7WUQ - chains B and N of the 5 polymer chains in the assembly; structure by electron microscopy, 2.90 A resolution.

== Chain B ==
Molecule: Guanine nucleotide-binding protein G(I)/G(S)/G(T) subunit beta-1
Source organism: Homo sapiens
UniProtKB: P62873 (GBB1_HUMAN); numbering as in UniProt (aligned over 2-340)
Sequence (358 residues; row label = number of the first residue in the row; numbers below 1 keep their minus sign (Met-17 is residue -17)):
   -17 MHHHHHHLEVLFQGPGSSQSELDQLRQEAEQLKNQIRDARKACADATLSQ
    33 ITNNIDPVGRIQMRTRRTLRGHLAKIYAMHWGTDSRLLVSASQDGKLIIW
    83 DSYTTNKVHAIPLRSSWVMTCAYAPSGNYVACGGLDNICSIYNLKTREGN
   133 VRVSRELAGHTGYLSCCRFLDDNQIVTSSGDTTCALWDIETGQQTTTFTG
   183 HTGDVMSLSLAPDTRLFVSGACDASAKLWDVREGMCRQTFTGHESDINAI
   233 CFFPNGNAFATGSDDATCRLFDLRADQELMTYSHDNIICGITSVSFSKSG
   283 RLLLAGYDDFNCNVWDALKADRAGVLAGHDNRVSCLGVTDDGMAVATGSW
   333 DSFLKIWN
Not modelled in the structure: -17 to 6
Sequence notes: expression tag (-17 to 1)
Swiss-Prot annotation at these positions:
  - modified residue: Ser2 (N-acetylserine), His266 (Phosphohistidine)

== Chain N ==
Molecule: Nanobody-35
Source organism: Lama glama
Notes: antibody fragment or engineered binder
Sequence (128 residues; row label = number of the first residue in the row):
     1 QVQLQESGGGLVQPGGSLRLSCAASGFTFSNYKMNWVRQAPGKGLEWVSD
    51 ISQSGASISYTGSVKGRFTISRDNAKNTLYLQMNSLKPEDTAVYYCARCP
   101 APFTRDCFDVTSTTYAYRGQGTQVTVSS
Not modelled in the structure: 128
Cystine bridges: Cys22-Cys96, Cys99-Cys107

== Chain B / chain N interface ==
Contacting residue pairs (32; chain B residue first):
  Arg8(B) with Gln120(N), hydrogen bond (side chain-backbone)
  Glu12(B) with Gln5(N)
  Lys15(B) with Gln1(N)
  Arg19(B) with Gln1(N)
  Thr184(B) with Thr114(N)
  Cys204(B) with Ala116(N); Tyr117(N), hydrogen bond (backbone-side chain)
  Asp205(B) with Ala116(N); Tyr117(N), hydrogen bond (backbone-side chain)
  Ala206(B) with Val2(N), hydrophobic; Tyr117(N)
  Thr223(B) with Gln1(N), hydrogen bond (backbone-backbone)
  His225(B) with Val2(N)
  Glu226(B) with Gly26(N); Phe27(N); Thr28(N), hydrogen bond (side chain-backbone); Tyr32(N); Arg98(N), hydrogen bond (backbone-side chain); Tyr117(N)
  Ser227(B) with Tyr32(N); Arg98(N); Pro100(N), hydrogen bond (side chain-backbone); Ala101(N); Tyr117(N), hydrogen bond (backbone-side chain)
  Asp228(B) with Pro100(N); Tyr117(N), hydrogen bond
  Asp246(B) with Ala101(N); Pro102(N)
  Asp247(B) with Tyr32(N); Pro102(N)
  Ala248(B) with Phe103(N), hydrophobic
  Ile270(B) with Phe103(N)
Interface residues without a listed pair, chain B (19 interface residues in all): Ile269, Cys271
Interface residues without a listed pair, chain N (18 interface residues in all): Gln3, Gly121

== Overview ==
The interface between chain B and chain N involves 19 residues on one side and 18 on the other; the contacts
include 9 hydrogen bonds. Among the polar pairs are Arg8(B)-Gln120(N), Cys204(B)-Tyr117(N) and
Asp205(B)-Tyr117(N).
Here chain B is Guanine nucleotide-binding protein G(I)/G(S)/G(T) subunit beta-1 (Homo sapiens) and chain N is
Nanobody-35 (Lama glama). Entry 7WUQ (Tethered peptide activation mechanism of adhesion GPCRs ADGRG2 and
ADGRG4) was determined by electron microscopy together with 7WUI and 7WUJ from the same study.
